Entry 3EOM (X-ray diffraction, 2.40 A resolution); this record covers chains B and C of the 4 polymer chains in the assembly.

# Chain B (and C)
Protein: Glutaryl-CoA dehydrogenase
Source organism: Burkholderia pseudomallei
Notes: EC 1.3.99.7; chain C of this document is another copy of the same molecule, construct and numbering; everything in this record applies to it too
UniProtKB: Q3JP94 (Q3JP94_BURP1); numbering as in UniProt (aligned over 1-395)
Amino-acid sequence (396 residues; row label = number of the first residue in the row; numbering starts at 0):
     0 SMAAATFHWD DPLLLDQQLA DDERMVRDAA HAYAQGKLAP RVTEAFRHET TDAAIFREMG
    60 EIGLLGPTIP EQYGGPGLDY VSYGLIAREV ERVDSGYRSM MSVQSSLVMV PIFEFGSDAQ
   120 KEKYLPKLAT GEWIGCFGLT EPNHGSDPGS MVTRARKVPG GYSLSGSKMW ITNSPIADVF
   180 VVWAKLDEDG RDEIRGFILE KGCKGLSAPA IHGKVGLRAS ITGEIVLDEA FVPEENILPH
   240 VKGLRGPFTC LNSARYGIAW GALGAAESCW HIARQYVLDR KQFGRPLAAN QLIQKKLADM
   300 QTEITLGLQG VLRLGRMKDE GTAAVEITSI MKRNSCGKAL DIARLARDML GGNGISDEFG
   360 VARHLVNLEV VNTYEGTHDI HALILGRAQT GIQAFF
Disordered / not traced: 0-3, 144-147, 187-190, 351-354, 394-395 (chain C: 0-2, 141-147, 375-377, 394-395)
Differences from the reference sequence: expression tag (0)
From the paper describing this entry:
  - catalytic residues: E374 (by similarity / conservation)

# Chain B / chain C interface
Pairs across the interface (7; chain B residue first):
  N289(B) with Q290(C)
  Q290(B) with R284(C); N289(C); Q290(C); L291(C)
  L291(B) with Q290(C); L291(C), hydrophobic
Also at the interface, not in a pair above, chain B (4 interface residues in all): K294
Also at the interface, not in a pair above, chain C (5 interface residues in all): K294

# Summary
4 residues of chain B and 5 residues of chain C are in contact. The paper reports the catalytic residue
E374(B).
Both chains are Glutaryl-CoA dehydrogenase (Burkholderia pseudomallei). Entry 3EOM (2.4 A crystal structure of
native glutaryl-coa dehydrogenase from Burkholderia pseudomallei) was determined by X-ray diffraction (same
publication as 3GQT, 3EON and 3D6B).
